PDB entry 7R8R | X-ray diffraction, 1.80 A resolution | chain A

Chain A:
Molecule: Bromodomain-containing protein 3
From: Homo sapiens
UniProtKB: Q15059 (BRD3_HUMAN); residue numbers follow UniProt; this construct covers 24-144
Sequence (121 residues; each row starts with the number of its first residue):
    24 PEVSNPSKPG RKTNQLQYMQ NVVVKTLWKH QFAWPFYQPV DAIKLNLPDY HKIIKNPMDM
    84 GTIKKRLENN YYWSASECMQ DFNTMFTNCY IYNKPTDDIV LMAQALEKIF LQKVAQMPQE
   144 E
Not modelled in the structure: 24-30
UniProt features mapped onto this chain:
  - region: Lys-78 to Pro-80 (Acetylated histone H3 binding)
  - natural variant: Thr-36 (T36N: In a renal clear cell carcinoma sample)
Small-molecule neighbours: Physachenolide C (8L6): Trp-57, Pro-58, Phe-59, Val-63, Leu-68, Leu-70, Cys-112, Tyr-115, Asn-116, Asp-121, Ile-122, Met-125
From the paper describing this entry:
  - binding site for Physachenolide C: Gln-61, Leu-68, Tyr-73, Asn-116 to Ile-122
  - specificity-determining residues: Gln-61, Asp-121
  - conformationally variable residues (side-chain flip): Gln-61

In short:
Ligands of chain A: Physachenolide C. From the paper: a binding site for Physachenolide C at Gln-61, Leu-68
and Tyr-73 among others; specificity determinants Gln-61 and Asp-121.
Chain A is Bromodomain-containing protein 3 (Homo sapiens); the structure, Physachenolide C with Bromodomain
(BRD3-BD1), was determined by X-ray diffraction (same publication as 7S3P).
